Entry 6E2G (electron microscopy, 3.60 A resolution); this record covers chains B and E of the 5 polymer chains in the assembly.

# Chain B
Protein: Transient receptor potential cation channel subfamily V member 6
Organism: Rattus norvegicus
Reference sequence: Q9R186 (TRPV6_RAT); residues 1-727 here correspond to UniProt positions 41-767 (UniProt number = residue number + 40)
Chain sequence (727 residues; row label = number of the first residue in the row):
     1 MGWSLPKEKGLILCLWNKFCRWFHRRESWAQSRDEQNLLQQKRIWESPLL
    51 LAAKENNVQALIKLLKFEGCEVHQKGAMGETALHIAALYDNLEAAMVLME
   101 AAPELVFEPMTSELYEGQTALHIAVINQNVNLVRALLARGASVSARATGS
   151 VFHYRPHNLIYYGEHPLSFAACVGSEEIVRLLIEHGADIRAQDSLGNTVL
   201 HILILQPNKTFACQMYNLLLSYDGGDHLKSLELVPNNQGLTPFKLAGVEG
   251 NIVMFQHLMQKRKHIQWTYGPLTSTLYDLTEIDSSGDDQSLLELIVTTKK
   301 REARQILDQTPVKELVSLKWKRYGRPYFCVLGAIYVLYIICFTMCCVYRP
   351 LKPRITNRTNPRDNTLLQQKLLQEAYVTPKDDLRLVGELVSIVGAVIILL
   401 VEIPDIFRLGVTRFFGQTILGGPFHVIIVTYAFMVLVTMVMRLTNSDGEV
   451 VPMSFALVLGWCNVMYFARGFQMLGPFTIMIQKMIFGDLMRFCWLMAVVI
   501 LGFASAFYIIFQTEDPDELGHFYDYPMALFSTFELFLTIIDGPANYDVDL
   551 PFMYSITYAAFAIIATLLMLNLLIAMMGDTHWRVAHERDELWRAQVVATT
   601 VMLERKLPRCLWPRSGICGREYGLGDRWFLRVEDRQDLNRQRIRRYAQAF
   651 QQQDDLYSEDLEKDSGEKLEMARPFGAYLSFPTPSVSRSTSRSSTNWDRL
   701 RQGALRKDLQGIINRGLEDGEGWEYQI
Not modelled in the structure: 1-26, 648-727
Ion coordination: Ca2+: Asp-541 (shared with 1 residue of chain A; 1 residue of chain C; 1 residue of chain D)
UniProt features mapped onto this chain:
  - region: Glu-93 to Pro-103 (Interaction with calmodulin), Val-597 to Val-601 (Interaction with S100A10), Ala-649 to Glu-667 (Interaction with calmodulin)
  - motif: Ile-540 to Ala-544 (Selectivity filter)
  - binding site (Ca(2+)): Asp-541
  - modified residue (Phosphotyrosine): Tyr-161, Tyr-162
  - glycosylation: Asn-357 (N-linked (GlcNAc...) asparagine)

# Chain E
Protein: Calmodulin-1
Organism: Homo sapiens
Reference sequence: P0DP23 (CALM1_HUMAN); residues 0-148 here correspond to UniProt positions 1-149 (UniProt number = residue number + 1)
Chain sequence (149 residues; numbered 0 to 148; the number before each row is that of its first residue; numbering starts at 0):
     0 MADQLTEEQIAEFKEAFSLFDKDGDGTITTKELGTVMRSLGQNPTEAELQ
    50 DMINEVDADGNGTIDFPEFLTMMARKMKDTDSEEEIREAFRVFDKDGNGY
   100 ISAAELRHVMTNLGEKLTDEEVDEMIREADIDGDGQVNYEEFVQMMTAK
Not modelled in the structure: 0
Ion coordination: Ca2+ site 1: Asp-20, Thr-26, Glu-31; Ca2+ site 2: Asp-58, Asn-60, Thr-62, Glu-67; Ca2+ site 3: Asp-95, Asn-97, Tyr-99, Glu-104; Ca2+ site 4: Asp-129, Asp-131, Asp-133, Gln-135, Asn-137, Glu-140
UniProt features mapped onto this chain:
  - binding site (Ca(2+)): Asp-20, Asp-22, Asp-24, Thr-26, Glu-31, Asp-56, Asp-58, Asn-60, Thr-62, Glu-67, Asp-93, Asp-95, Asn-97, Tyr-99, Glu-104, Asp-129, Asp-131, Asp-133, Gln-135, Glu-140
  - modified residue: Ala-1 (N-acetylalanine), Lys-21 (N6-acetyllysine), Thr-44 (Phosphothreonine), Ser-81 (Phosphoserine), Lys-94 (N6-acetyllysine), Tyr-99 (Phosphotyrosine), Ser-101 (Phosphoserine), Thr-110 (Phosphothreonine), Lys-115 (N6,N6,N6-trimethyllysine), Tyr-138 (Phosphotyrosine)
  - cross-link: Lys-21 (Glycyl lysine isopeptide (Lys-Gly) (interchain with G-Cter in SUMO2))

# Chain B / chain E interface
Contacting residue pairs (13; chain B residue first):
  Trp-582(B) with Glu-114(E)
  His-586(B) with Asn-111(E), hydrogen bond (side chain-backbone)
  Asn-639(B) with Glu-6(E); Arg-90(E)
  Arg-640(B) with Glu-87(E), salt bridge
  Arg-642(B) with Ala-1(E), hydrogen bond (side chain-backbone); Asp-2(E), hydrogen bond (side chain-backbone); Gln-3(E), hydrogen bond (backbone-side chain); Leu-4(E), hydrogen bond (side chain-backbone); Thr-5(E)
  Ile-643(B) with Gln-3(E), hydrogen bond (backbone-side chain); Thr-5(E)
  Arg-645(B) with Gln-3(E)
Interface residues without a listed pair, chain B (8 interface residues in all): Arg-644
Interface residues without a listed pair, chain E (14 interface residues in all): Ile-9, Glu-83, Leu-112, Lys-115

# Summary
The interface between chain B and chain E involves 8 residues on one side and 14 on the other, with 6 hydrogen
bonds and 1 salt bridge. Polar contacts include Arg-640(B)/Glu-87(E), His-586(B)/Asn-111(E) and
Arg-642(B)/Ala-1(E).
Here chain B is Transient receptor potential cation channel subfamily V member 6 (Rattus norvegicus) and chain
E is Calmodulin-1 (Homo sapiens). Entry 6E2G (Cryo-EM structure of rat TRPV6 in complex with Calmodulin) was
determined by electron microscopy, deposited together with 6E2F.
